PDB entry 8B42 | electron microscopy, 6.60 A resolution (low resolution: residue-level contacts below are approximate; hydrogen-bond / salt-bridge calls are withheld) | chains D and E of the 6 polymer chains in the assembly

[Chain D]
Molecule: Volume-regulated anion channel subunit LRRC8A
Organism: Mus musculus
UniProtKB: Q80WG5 (LRC8A_MOUSE); residues 2-810 here = UniProt positions 2-810
Chain sequence (817 residues; numbered 0 to 816; the number before each row is that of its first residue; numbering starts at 0):
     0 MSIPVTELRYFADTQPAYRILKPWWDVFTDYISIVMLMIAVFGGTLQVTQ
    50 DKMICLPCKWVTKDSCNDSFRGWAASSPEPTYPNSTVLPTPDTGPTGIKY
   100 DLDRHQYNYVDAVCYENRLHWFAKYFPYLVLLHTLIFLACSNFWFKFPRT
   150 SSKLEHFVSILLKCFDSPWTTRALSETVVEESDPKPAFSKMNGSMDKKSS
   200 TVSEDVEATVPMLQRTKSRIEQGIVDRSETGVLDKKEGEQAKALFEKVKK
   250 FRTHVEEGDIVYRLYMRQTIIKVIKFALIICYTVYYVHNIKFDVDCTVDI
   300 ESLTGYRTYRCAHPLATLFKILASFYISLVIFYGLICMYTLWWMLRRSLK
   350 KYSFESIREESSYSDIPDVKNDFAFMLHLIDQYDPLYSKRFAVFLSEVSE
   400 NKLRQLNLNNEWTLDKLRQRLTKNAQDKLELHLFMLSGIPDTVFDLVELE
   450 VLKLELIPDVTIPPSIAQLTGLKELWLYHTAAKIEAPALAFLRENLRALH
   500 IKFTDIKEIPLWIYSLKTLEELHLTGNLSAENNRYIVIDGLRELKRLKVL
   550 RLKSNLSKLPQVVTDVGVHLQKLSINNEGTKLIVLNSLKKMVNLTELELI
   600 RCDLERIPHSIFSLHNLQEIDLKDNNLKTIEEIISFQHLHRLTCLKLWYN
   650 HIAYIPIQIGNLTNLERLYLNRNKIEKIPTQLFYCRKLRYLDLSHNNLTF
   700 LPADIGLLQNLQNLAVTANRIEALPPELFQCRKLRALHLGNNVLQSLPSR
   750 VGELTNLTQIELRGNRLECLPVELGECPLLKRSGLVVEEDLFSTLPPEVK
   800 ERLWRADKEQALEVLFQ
Disordered / not traced: 0-14, 69-91, 177-229, 809-816
Construct notes: initiating methionine (0); expression tag (1, 811-816)
Cystine bridges: Cys54-Cys310, Cys57-Cys65, Cys113-Cys295

[Chain E]
Molecule: Volume-regulated anion channel subunit LRRC8C
Organism: Mus musculus
UniProtKB: Q8R502 (LRC8C_MOUSE); residue numbers follow UniProt; this construct covers 2-803
Chain sequence (811 residues; each row starts with the number of its first residue; numbering starts at 0):
     0 MSIPVTEFRQFSEQQPAFRVLKPWWDVFTDYLSVAMLMIGVFGCTLQVMQ
    50 DKIICLPKRVQPAQNHSSVPNVSQAVISTTPLPPPKPSPTNPATVEMKGL
   100 KTDLDLQQYSFINQMCYERALHWYAKYFPYLVLIHTLVFMLCSNFWFKFP
   150 GSSSKIEHFISILGKCFDSPWTTRALSEVSGEDSEEKDNRKNNMNRSGTI
   200 QSGPEGNLVRSQSLKSIPEKFVVDKSAAGALDKKEGEQAKALFEKVKKFR
   250 LHVEEGDILYAMYVRQTVLKVIKFLIIIAYNSALVSKVQFTVDCNVDIQD
   300 MTGYKNFSCNHTMAHLFSKLSFCYLCFVSIYGLTCLYTLYWLFYRSLREY
   350 SFEYVRQETGIDDIPDVKNDFAFMLHMIDQYDPLYSKRFAVFLSEVSENK
   400 LKQLNLNNEWTPDKLRQKLQTNAHNRLELPLIMLSGLPDTVFEITELQSL
   450 KLEIIKNVMIPATIAQLDNLQELCLHQCSVKIHSAALSFLKENLKVLSVK
   500 FDDMRELPPWMYGLRNLEELYLVGSLSHDISKNVTLESLRDLKSLKILSI
   550 KSNVSKIPQAVVDVSSHLQKMCVHNDGTKLVMLNNLKKMTNLTELELVHC
   600 DLERIPHAVFSLLSLQELDLKENNLKSIEEIVSFQHLRKLTVLKLWYNSI
   650 AYIPEHIKKLTSLERLFFSHNKVEVLPSHLFLCNKIRYLDLSYNDIRFIP
   700 PEIGVLQSLQYFSITCNKVESLPDELYFCKKLKTLKIGKNSLSVLSPKIG
   750 NLLFLSYLDIKGNHFEVLPPELGDCRALKRARLVVEDALFETLPSDVREQ
   800 MKADALEVLFQ
Disordered / not traced: 0-15, 60-94, 177-235, 528-530, 805-810
Construct notes: initiating methionine (0); expression tag (1, 804-810); conflict Arg781 (Gly in Q8R502)
Cystine bridges: Cys54-Cys308, Cys115-Cys293

[Chain D / chain E interface]
Contacting residue pairs (52):
  Val47(D) - Phe41(E)
  Val47(D) - Leu45(E)
  Val47(D) - Gln49(E)
  Thr48(D) - Gln49(E)
  Lys58(D) - Glu95(E)
  Lys58(D) - Met96(E)
  Val60(D) - Met96(E)
  Tyr99(D) - Gly98(E)
  Asp100(D) - Lys97(E)
  Asp100(D) - Gly98(E)
  Asp100(D) - Leu99(E)
  Asp100(D) - Lys100(E)
  Leu101(D) - Gly98(E)
  Asp102(D) - Lys100(E)
  Asp102(D) - Tyr108(E)
  Arg103(D) - Leu105(E)
  His104(D) - Cys54(E)
  His104(D) - Leu105(E)
  His104(D) - Tyr108(E)
  His104(D) - Asn112(E)
  Gln105(D) - Leu99(E)
  Gln105(D) - Lys100(E)
  Asn107(D) - Ile53(E)
  Tyr108(D) - Ile53(E)
  Tyr108(D) - Leu55(E)
  Tyr108(D) - Ser307(E)
  Tyr108(D) - Cys308(E)
  Tyr108(D) - Asn309(E)
  Ala111(D) - Phe289(E)
  Ala111(D) - Asn309(E)
  Glu115(D) - Phe289(E)
  Glu115(D) - Thr311(E)
  Glu115(D) - His314(E)
  Tyr124(D) - Leu315(E)
  Lys145(D) - Tyr30(E)
  Phe146(D) - Trp23(E)
  Pro147(D) - Tyr380(E)
  Ser151(D) - Asp381(E)
  Glu154(D) - Tyr384(E)
  Lys249(D) - Thr172(E)
  Lys249(D) - Leu175(E)
  Ser301(D) - Lys57(E)
  Ser301(D) - Val59(E)
  Ser301(D) - Leu99(E)
  Leu302(D) - Pro56(E)
  Leu302(D) - Lys57(E)
  Leu302(D) - Leu99(E)
  Thr303(D) - Lys97(E)
  Thr303(D) - Leu99(E)
  Gly304(D) - Met96(E)
  Tyr305(D) - Met96(E)
  Tyr305(D) - Lys97(E)
Also at the interface, not in a pair above, chain D (33 interface residues in all): Cys57, Val112, Tyr127, Phe142, Arg148, Glu300
Also at the interface, not in a pair above, chain E (38 interface residues in all): Lys21, Pro22, Val26, Phe27, Thr101, Lys318

[In short]
33 residues of chain D face 38 of chain E across their interface.
Chain D is Volume-regulated anion channel subunit LRRC8A and chain E is Volume-regulated anion channel subunit
LRRC8C, both from Mus musculus; the structure, Structure of heteromeric LRRC8A/C Volume-Regulated Anion
Channel, was determined by electron microscopy, deposited together with 8B40, 8B41 and 8BEN.
